7QI0 - chain A; structure by X-ray diffraction, 1.88 A resolution.

Chain A:
Protein: Kallikrein-6
Organism: Homo sapiens
Notes: EC 3.4.21.-
Reference sequence: Q92876 (KLK6_HUMAN); the construct lacks a stretch of the UniProt sequence and is renumbered around it, so the offset changes along the chain: 16-36 = UniProt 22-42; 38-67 = UniProt 43-72; 69-125 = UniProt 73-129; 127-130 = UniProt 130-133; 4 more segments
Amino-acid sequence (223 residues; numbered 16 to 247 plus 1 insertion-coded residue; 10 numbers in that range are skipped by the numbering (no residue carries them; nothing is unmodelled there); the number before each row is that of its first residue):
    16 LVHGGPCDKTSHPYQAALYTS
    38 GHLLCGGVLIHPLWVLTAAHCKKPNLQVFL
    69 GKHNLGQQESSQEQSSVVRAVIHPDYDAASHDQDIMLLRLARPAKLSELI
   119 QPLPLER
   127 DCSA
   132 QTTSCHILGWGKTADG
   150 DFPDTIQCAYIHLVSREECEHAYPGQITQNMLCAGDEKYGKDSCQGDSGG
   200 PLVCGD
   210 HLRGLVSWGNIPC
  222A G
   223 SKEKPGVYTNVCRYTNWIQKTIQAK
Unresolved in the structure: 72-76, 247
Sequence notes: engineered mutation Gly-74 (Arg78 in Q92876), Gln-76 (Arg80 in Q92876), Gln-132 (Asn134 in Q92876)
Curated features (UniProtKB/Swiss-Prot):
  - active site (Charge relay system): His-57, Asp-102, Ser-197
Disulfides: Cys-22/Cys-157, Cys-42/Cys-58, Cys-128/Cys-234, Cys-136/Cys-203, Cys-168/Cys-182, Cys-193/Cys-222
Ligand contacts: DKFZ918 (C9I; (5R)-3-(6-carbamimidoylpyridin-3-yl)-N-[(1S)-1-naphthalen-1-ylpropyl]-2-oxidanylidene-1,3-oxazolidine-5-carboxamide): Leu-40, Leu-41, Cys-42, His-57, Lys-60, Phe-151, Asp-191, Ser-192, Cys-193, Gln-194, Gly-195, Ser-197, Val-215, Ser-216, Trp-217, Gly-218, Asn-219, Ile-220, Cys-222, Gly-222A, Gly-228

Overview:
Ligands of chain A: DKFZ918. UniProt lists 3 active-site residues.
Chain A is Kallikrein-6 (Homo sapiens); the structure, Crystal structure of KLK6 in complex with compound
DKFZ918, was determined by X-ray diffraction together with 7QHZ from the same study.
